Entry 6D6T (electron microscopy, 3.86 A resolution); this record covers chains A and E of the 9 polymer chains in the assembly.

# Chain A
Molecule: Gamma-aminobutyric acid receptor subunit beta-2
Source organism: Homo sapiens
UniProtKB: P47870 (GBRB2_HUMAN); the construct has insertions or renumbered stretches relative to UniProt, so the offset changes along the chain: 1-307 = UniProt 25-331; 315-341 = UniProt 486-512
Chain sequence (341 residues; each row starts with the number of its first residue):
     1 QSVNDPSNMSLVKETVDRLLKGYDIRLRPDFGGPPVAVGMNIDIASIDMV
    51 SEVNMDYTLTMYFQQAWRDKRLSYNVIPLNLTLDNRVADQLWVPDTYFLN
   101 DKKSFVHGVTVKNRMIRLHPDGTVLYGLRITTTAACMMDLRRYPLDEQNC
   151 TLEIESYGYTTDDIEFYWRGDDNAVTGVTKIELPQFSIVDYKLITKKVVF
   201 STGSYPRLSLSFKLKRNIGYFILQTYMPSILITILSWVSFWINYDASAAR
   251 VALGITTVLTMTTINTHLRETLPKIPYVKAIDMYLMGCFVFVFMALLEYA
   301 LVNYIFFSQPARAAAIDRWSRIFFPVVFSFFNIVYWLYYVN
Not modelled in the structure: 1-7, 341
Differences from the reference sequence: linker (308-314)
Cystine bridges: Cys136-Cys150
Covalent attachments: N-acetylglucosamine (NAG) linked to Asn80, Asn149
Small-molecule neighbours: gamma-amino-butanoic acid (ABU): Tyr97, Glu155, Ser156, Tyr157, Phe200, Thr202, Tyr205
Curated features (UniProtKB/Swiss-Prot):
  - binding site (histamine): Tyr97, Ser156, Tyr157, Thr202
  - binding site (4-aminobutanoate): Tyr157, Thr202
  - glycosylation (N-linked (GlcNAc...) asparagine): Asn8, Asn80, Asn149
From the paper describing this entry:
  - binding site for gamma-amino-butanoic acid: Tyr97, Glu155, Tyr157, Phe200, Thr202, Tyr205
  - specificity-determining residues: Gln64 (proposed by the authors, not directly observed)

# Chain E
Molecule: Human GABA-A receptor subunit gamma-2
Source organism: Homo sapiens
Chain sequence (366 residues; row label = number of the first residue in the row; note: 17 numbers in that range are skipped by the numbering (no residue carries them; nothing is unmodelled there); numbers below 1 keep their minus sign (Trp-36 is residue -36); X marks 42 residues of unknown identity (built as UNK)):
   -36 WSHPQFEKGGGSGGGSGGSSAWSHPQFEKLEVLFQGPQKSDDDYEDYASN
    14 KTWVLTPKVPEGDVTVILNNLLEGYDNKLRPDIGVKPTLIHTDMYVNSIG
    64 PVNAINMEYTIDIFFAQTWYDRRLKFNSTIKVLRLNSNMVGKIWIPDTFF
   114 RNSKKADAHWITTPNRMLRIWNDGRVLYTLRLTIDAECQLQLHNFPMDEH
   164 SCPLEFSSYGYPREEIVYQWKRSSVEVGDTRSWRLYQFSFVGLRNTTEVV
   214 KTTSGDYVVMSVYFDLSRRMGYFTIQTYIPCTLIVVLSWVSFWINKDAVP
   264 ARTSLGITTVLTMTTLSTIARKSL
   297 XXXXXXXXXXXXXXXXXXXXXX
   327 XXXXXXXXXXXXXXXXXXXX
Not modelled in the structure: -36 to 24, 158-160
Cystine bridges: Cys151-Cys165
Covalent attachments: N-acetylglucosamine (NAG) linked to Asn208
Small-molecule neighbours: Flumazenil (FYP; ethyl 8-fluoro-5-methyl-6-oxo-5,6-dihydro-4H-imidazo[1,5-a][1,4]benzodiazepine-3-carboxylate): Asp56, Tyr58, Phe77, Ala79, Met130, Thr142, Glu189
From the paper describing this entry:
  - binding site for Flumazenil: Tyr58, Phe77, Ala79
  - binding site for alpha-D-mannopyranose: Asn101, Gly104

# Chain A / chain E interface
Pairs across the interface (55; chain A residue first):
  Met9(A) with Ile46(E), hydrophobic; Arg86(E)
  Val12(A) with Leu42(E), hydrophobic
  Val16(A) with Lys41(E)
  Asn41(A) with Thr216(E)
  Asp43(A) with Thr216(E)
  Ser46(A) with Glu150(E)
  Asp48(A) with Lys117(E); Glu150(E)
  Tyr62(A) with Arg114(E), hydrogen bond
  Gln64(A) with Ser217(E)
  Asn80(A) with Glu178(E)
  Thr82(A) with Gly173(E)
  Leu83(A) with Leu42(E), hydrophobic
  Asp84(A) with Lys41(E), hydrogen bond (backbone-backbone); Trp107(E), hydrogen bond; Tyr174(E)
  Arg86(A) with Asn40(E); Gly104(E), hydrogen bond (side chain-backbone)
  Val87(A) with Lys41(E)
  His107(A) with Lys117(E)
  Gly108(A) with Ala119(E)
  Val109(A) with Ala119(E), hydrophobic; Leu145(E)
  Thr110(A) with Thr111(E), hydrogen bond (side chain-backbone)
  Val111(A) with Asp110(E)
  Asn113(A) with Phe112(E); Tyr172(E)
  Arg114(A) with Tyr172(E)
  Met115(A) with Tyr172(E); Gly173(E); Ser217(E)
  Arg117(A) with Ser217(E)
  Gly127(A) with Tyr172(E)
  Leu128(A) with Tyr172(E), hydrogen bond (backbone-side chain)
  Arg129(A) with Phe112(E); Arg114(E); Ser116(E), hydrogen bond (side chain-backbone); Tyr172(E)
  Leu235(A) with Thr266(E); Ile270(E), hydrophobic
  Val238(A) with Thr266(E)
  Ile242(A) with Pro263(E), hydrophobic
  Leu253(A) with Pro263(E), hydrophobic; Ile270(E), hydrophobic
  Thr256(A) with Ile270(E)
  Thr260(A) with Val273(E); Leu274(E)
  Thr263(A) with Leu274(E); Thr277(E)
  Ile264(A) with Val273(E), hydrophobic
  His267(A) with Thr277(E); Ser280(E), hydrogen bond; Thr281(E)
  Glu270(A) with Lys285(E), salt bridge
Interface residues without a listed pair, chain A (47 interface residues in all): Lys13, Asp17, Leu20, Leu79, Leu81, Gln90, Gln224, Ile232, Ala249, Thr271
Interface residues without a listed pair, chain E (45 interface residues in all): Gly37, Asp39, Gly47, Ile106, Ile108, Phe113, Ala121, Arg129, Leu143, Pro175, Tyr220, Ala261, Ala264, Arg284

# In short
Chain A and chain E form an interface of 47 and 45 residues respectively, with 8 hydrogen bonds and 1 salt
bridge. Among the polar pairs are Glu270(A)-Lys285(E), Tyr62(A)-Arg114(E) and Asp84(A)-Trp107(E). The paper
reports a binding site for gamma-amino-butanoic acid at Tyr97(A), Glu155(A) and Tyr157(A) among others; a
binding site for Flumazenil at Tyr58(E), Phe77(E) and Ala79(E).
Chain A is Gamma-aminobutyric acid receptor subunit beta-2 and chain E is Human GABA-A receptor subunit
gamma-2, both from Homo sapiens; the structure, Human GABA-A receptor alpha1-beta2-gamma2 subtype in complex
with GABA and flumazenil, conformation B, was determined by electron microscopy together with 6D6U from the
same study.
